8OSF - chains B and C of the 6 polymer chains in the assembly; structure by electron microscopy, 4.00 A resolution.

Chain B (and C):
Name: Magnesium-chelatase subunit ChlI
Organism: Nostoc sp. PCC 7120
Notes: EC 6.6.1.1; chain C of this document is another copy of the same molecule, construct and numbering; everything in this record applies to it too
UniProt: P58571 (CHLI_NOSS1); residues 2-374 here = UniProt positions 2-374
Chain sequence (380 residues; each row starts with the number of its first residue; numbers below 1 keep their minus sign (Met-5 is residue -5)):
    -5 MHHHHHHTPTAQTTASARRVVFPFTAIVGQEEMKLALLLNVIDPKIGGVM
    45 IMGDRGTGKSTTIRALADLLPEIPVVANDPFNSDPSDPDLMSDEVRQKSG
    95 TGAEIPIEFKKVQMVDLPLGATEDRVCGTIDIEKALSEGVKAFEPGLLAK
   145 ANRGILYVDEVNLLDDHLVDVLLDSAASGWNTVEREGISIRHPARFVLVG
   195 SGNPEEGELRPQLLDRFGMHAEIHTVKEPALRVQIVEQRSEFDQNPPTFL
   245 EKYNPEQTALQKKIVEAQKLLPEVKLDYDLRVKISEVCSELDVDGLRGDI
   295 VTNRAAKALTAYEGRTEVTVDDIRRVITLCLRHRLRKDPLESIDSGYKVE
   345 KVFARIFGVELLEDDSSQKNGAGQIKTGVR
Unresolved in the structure: -5 to 13, 94-100, 125-136, 354-374
Differences from the reference sequence: initiating methionine (-5); expression tag (-4 to 1)
Residues lining bound ligands:
  - ATP (adenosine-5'-triphosphate), molecule 1: Ile21, Val22, Gln24, Asp48, Arg49, Gly50, Thr51, Gly52, Lys53, Ser54, Thr55, Asn197, Ile229, Arg233
  - ATP, molecule 2: Ala171, Gln206, Arg210, Arg291
UniProt features mapped onto this chain:
  - binding site (ATP): Gly47 to Ser54
What the authors report for this chain:
  - binding site for ATP: Arg210, Arg291

How chain B and chain C interact:
Residue-residue contacts (38):
  Pro82(B) with Pro240(C), hydrophobic; Pro241(C)
  Asp83(B) with Val14(C); Pro240(C)
  Asp164(B) with Leu157(C)
  Thr176(B) with Asp110(C); Pro112(C)
  Glu178(B) with Pro112(C); Ala115(C); Leu141(C)
  Arg179(B) with Gly114(C), hydrogen bond (side chain-backbone); Ala115(C); Asp118(C); Arg119(C)
  Glu180(B) with Arg119(C)
  Gly181(B) with Arg119(C)
  Ser183(B) with Arg119(C)
  Arg204(B) with Glu200(C), salt bridge
  Pro205(B) with Arg49(C), hydrogen bond (backbone-side chain); Glu199(C); Glu200(C)
  Gln206(B) with Arg49(C); Glu154(C); Asn197(C), hydrogen bond; Glu200(C)
  Asp209(B) with Arg49(C), salt bridge
  Val276(B) with Val227(C), hydrophobic
  Ser279(B) with Val230(C)
  Cys282(B) with Arg226(C)
  Asp288(B) with Asp48(C); Arg49(C), salt bridge
  Gly289(B) with Gly50(C); Thr219(C)
  Leu290(B) with Gly50(C), hydrogen bond (backbone-backbone); Arg226(C); Ile229(C), hydrophobic
  Arg291(B) with Gly50(C)
  Ile294(B) with Val230(C), hydrophobic
Other interface residues (no listed pair), chain B (25 interface residues in all): Arg189, Tyr272, Asn297, Arg330
Other interface residues (no listed pair), chain C (26 interface residues in all): Val220, Arg233, Asn239

Overview:
Chain B and chain C form an interface of 25 and 26 residues respectively, with 4 hydrogen bonds and 3 salt
bridges. Polar contacts include Arg204(B)-Glu200(C), Asp209(B)-Arg49(C) and Asp288(B)-Arg49(C). Ligands of
chain B: ATP. Curated annotation (UniProt) lists 8 ATP-binding residues on chain B. The paper reports a
binding site for ATP at Arg210(B) and Arg291(B).
Both chains are Magnesium-chelatase subunit ChlI (Nostoc sp. PCC 7120). Entry 8OSF (AAA+ motor subunit ChlI of
magnesium chelatase, hexamer conformation A) was determined by electron microscopy together with 8OSG and 8OSH
from the same study.
